7EBR - chains B and D of the 6 polymer chains in the assembly; structure by electron microscopy, 3.60 A resolution.

Chain B:
Molecule: Capsid protein VP3
From: Human enterovirus D68
Reference sequence: A0A097BW12 (A0A097BW12_HED68); residues 1-247 here correspond to UniProt positions 318-564 (UniProt number = residue number + 317)
Chain sequence (247 residues; row label = number of the first residue in the row):
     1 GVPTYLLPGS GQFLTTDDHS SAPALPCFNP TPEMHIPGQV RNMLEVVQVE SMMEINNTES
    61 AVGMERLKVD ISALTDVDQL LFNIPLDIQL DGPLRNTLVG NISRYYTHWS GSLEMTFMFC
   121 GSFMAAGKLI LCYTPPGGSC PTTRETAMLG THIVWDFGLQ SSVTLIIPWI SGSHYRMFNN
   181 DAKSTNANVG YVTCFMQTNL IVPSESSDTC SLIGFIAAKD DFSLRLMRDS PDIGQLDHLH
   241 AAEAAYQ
Disordered / not traced: 181-186, 235-247

Chain D:
Molecule: Capsid protein VP4
From: Human enterovirus D68
Reference sequence: A0A097BW12 (A0A097BW12_HED68); residues 1-68 here correspond to UniProt positions 2-69 (UniProt number = residue number + 1)
Chain sequence (68 residues; row label = number of the first residue in the row):
     1 GAQVTRQQTG THENANIATN GSHITYNQIN FYKDSYAASA SKQDFSQDPS KFTEPVVEGL
    61 KAGAPVLK
Disordered / not traced: 1-29, 58-68

How chain B and chain D interact:
Residue-residue contacts (30):
  Asp18(B) with Ser39(D); Ala40(D), hydrogen bond (side chain-backbone)
  Ser20(B) with Asn30(D); Ala37(D); Ala38(D); Ser39(D)
  Ser21(B) with Tyr32(D); Ala37(D), hydrogen bond (backbone-backbone)
  Ala22(B) with Tyr32(D)
  Pro23(B) with Tyr32(D); Asp34(D); Tyr36(D); Ala37(D)
  Leu25(B) with Asp34(D); Tyr36(D), hydrogen bond (backbone-side chain)
  Pro26(B) with Asp34(D)
  Cys27(B) with Asp34(D)
  Phe28(B) with Tyr36(D)
  Val40(B) with Phe52(D), hydrophobic
  Arg41(B) with Asp44(D); Ser46(D), hydrogen bond (side chain-backbone); Gln47(D)
  Asn42(B) with Gln47(D)
  Glu45(B) with Gln47(D); Asp48(D), hydrogen bond (side chain-backbone); Pro49(D); Phe52(D)
  Gln48(B) with Pro49(D); Thr53(D)
  Val49(B) with Phe52(D), hydrophobic
Other interface residues (no listed pair), chain B (19 interface residues in all): His19, Gly38, Gln39, Leu44
Other interface residues (no listed pair), chain D (16 interface residues in all): Lys51

Overview:
19 residues of chain B and 16 residues of chain D are in contact, with 5 hydrogen bonds. Polar contacts
include Asp18(B)-Ala40(D), Leu25(B)-Tyr36(D) and Arg41(B)-Ser46(D).
Chain B is Capsid protein VP3 and chain D is Capsid protein VP4, both from Human enterovirus D68; the
structure, EV-D68 in complex with 2H12 Fab (state S2), was determined by electron microscopy, deposited
together with 7EBZ and 7ECY.
